PDB entry 2MF1 | solution NMR | chains C and D of the 7 polymer chains in the assembly

== Chain C (and D) ==
Name: Carbon storage regulator homolog
Source organism: Pseudomonas protegens Pf-5
Notes: chain D of this document is another copy of the same molecule, construct and numbering; everything in this record applies to it too
UniProtKB: Q4KEY0 (Q4KEY0_PSEF5); residues 1-59 here = UniProt positions 1-59
Amino-acid sequence (70 residues; each row starts with the number of its first residue):
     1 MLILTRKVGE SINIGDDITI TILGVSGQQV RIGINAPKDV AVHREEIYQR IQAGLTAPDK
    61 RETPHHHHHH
Not modelled in the structure: 60-70
Differences from the reference sequence: expression tag (60-70)
What the authors report for this chain:
  - binding site for RNA_: K7

== Chain C / chain D interface ==
Pairs across the interface (76; chain C residue first):
  M1(C) - G33(D)
  M1(C) - I34(D)
  L2(C) - I32(D)
  L2(C) - G33(D)
  L2(C) - I34(D)
  L2(C) - V42(D)
  I3(C) - L23(D)
  I3(C) - R31(D)
  I3(C) - I32(D)
  L4(C) - V30(D)
  L4(C) - R31(D)
  L4(C) - I32(D)
  L4(C) - H43(D)
  L4(C) - R44(D)
  T5(C) - V30(D)
  T5(C) - R31(D)
  R6(C) - Q28(D)
  R6(C) - Q29(D)
  R6(C) - V30(D)
  R6(C) - R44(D)
  R6(C) - E46(D)
  K7(C) - Q28(D)
  K7(C) - Q29(D)
  V8(C) - Q28(D)
  S11(C) - R44(D)
  S11(C) - E45(D)
  I12(C) - H43(D)
  I12(C) - E45(D)
  N13(C) - V42(D)
  N13(C) - H43(D)
  N13(C) - E45(D)
  N13(C) - Y48(D)
  I14(C) - I20(D)
  I14(C) - A41(D)
  G15(C) - A41(D)
  G15(C) - Y48(D)
  D16(C) - Y48(D)
  D16(C) - Q52(D)
  I20(C) - I14(D)
  I22(C) - V30(D)
  L23(C) - I3(D)
  V25(C) - V30(D)
  Q28(C) - K7(D)
  Q28(C) - V8(D)
  Q29(C) - T5(D)
  Q29(C) - R6(D)
  Q29(C) - K7(D)
  V30(C) - L4(D)
  V30(C) - T5(D)
  V30(C) - R6(D)
  V30(C) - V30(D)
  R31(C) - I3(D)
  R31(C) - L4(D)
  R31(C) - T5(D)
  I32(C) - I3(D)
  I32(C) - L4(D)
  G33(C) - M1(D)
  G33(C) - L2(D)
  G33(C) - I3(D)
  I34(C) - M1(D)
  I34(C) - L2(D)
  I34(C) - I12(D)
  N35(C) - M1(D)
  A41(C) - I14(D)
  A41(C) - G15(D)
  V42(C) - L2(D)
  V42(C) - N13(D)
  H43(C) - I12(D)
  H43(C) - N13(D)
  R44(C) - L4(D)
  R44(C) - R6(D)
  R44(C) - S11(D)
  E45(C) - S11(D)
  E45(C) - N13(D)
  E46(C) - R6(D)
  Y48(C) - N13(D)
Also at the interface, not in a pair above, chain C (34 interface residues in all): V40
Also at the interface, not in a pair above, chain D (36 interface residues in all): D16, I18, I22, V25, N35, V40

== Summary ==
34 residues of chain C face 36 of chain D across their interface. The paper reports a binding site for RNA_ at
K7(C).
Both chains are Carbon storage regulator homolog (Pseudomonas protegens Pf-5). Entry 2MF1 (Structural basis of
the non-coding RNA RsmZ acting as protein sponge: Conformer R of RsmZ(1-72)/RsmE(dimer) 1to3 ...) was
determined by solution NMR, deposited together with 2MF0.
